PDB entry 8U6I | X-ray diffraction, 2.46 A resolution | chains A and B

== Chain A ==
Protein: Reverse transcriptase/ribonuclease H
From: Human immunodeficiency virus 1
Reference sequence: P03366 (POL_HV1B1); residues 1-554 here correspond to UniProt positions 600-1153 (UniProt number = residue number + 599)
Chain sequence (556 residues; each row starts with the number of its first residue; numbers below 1 keep their minus sign (Met-1 is residue -1)):
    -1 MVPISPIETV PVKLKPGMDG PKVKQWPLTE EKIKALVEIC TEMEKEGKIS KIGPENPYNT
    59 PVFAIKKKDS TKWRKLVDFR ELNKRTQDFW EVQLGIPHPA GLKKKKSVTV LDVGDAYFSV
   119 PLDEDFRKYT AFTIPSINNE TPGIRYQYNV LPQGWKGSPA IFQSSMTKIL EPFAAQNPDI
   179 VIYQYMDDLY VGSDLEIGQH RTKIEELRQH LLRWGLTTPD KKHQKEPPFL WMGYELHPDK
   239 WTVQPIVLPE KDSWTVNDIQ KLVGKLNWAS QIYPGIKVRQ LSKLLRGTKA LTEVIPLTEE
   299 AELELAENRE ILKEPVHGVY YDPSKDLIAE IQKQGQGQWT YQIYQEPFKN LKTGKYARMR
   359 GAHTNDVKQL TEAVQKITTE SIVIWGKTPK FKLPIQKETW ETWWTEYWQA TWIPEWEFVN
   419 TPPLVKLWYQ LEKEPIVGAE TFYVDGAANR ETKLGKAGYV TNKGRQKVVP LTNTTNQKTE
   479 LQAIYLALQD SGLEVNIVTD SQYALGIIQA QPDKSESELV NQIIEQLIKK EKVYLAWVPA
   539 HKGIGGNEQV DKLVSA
Disordered / not traced: -1 to 0, 67-68
Construct notes: expression tag (-1 to 0); engineered mutation Ala172 (Lys771 in P03366), Ala173 (Lys772 in P03366), Ser280 (Cys879 in P03366)
Metal / ion sites: Mg2+ site 1: Tyr181 (shared with Glu138(B) of chain B); Mg2+ site 2: Asp443, Glu478, Asp498
Residues lining bound ligands: VVN (N-[2-(2-{[(4R)-2-cyanoindolizin-8-yl]oxy}phenoxy)ethyl]-N-methylpropanamide): Leu100, Lys101, Lys102, Lys103, Val106, Val108, Val179, Tyr181, Tyr188, Val189, Gly190, Phe227, Trp229, Leu234, His235, Pro236, Tyr318
UniProt features mapped onto this chain:
  - region: Phe227 to His235 (RT 'primer grip')
  - motif: Trp398 to Trp414 (Tryptophan repeat motif)
  - binding site (Mg(2+)): Asp110, Asp185, Asp186, Asp443, Glu478, Asp498, Asp549
  - site: Trp401 (Essential for RT p66/p51 heterodimerization), Trp414 (Essential for RT p66/p51 heterodimerization), Phe440, Tyr441 (Cleavage)

== Chain B ==
Protein: p51 RT
From: Human immunodeficiency virus 1
Reference sequence: P03366 (POL_HV1B1); residues 1-428 here correspond to UniProt positions 600-1027 (UniProt number = residue number + 599)
Chain sequence (428 residues; each row starts with the number of its first residue):
     1 PISPIETVPV KLKPGMDGPK VKQWPLTEEK IKALVEICTE MEKEGKISKI GPENPYNTPV
    61 FAIKKKDSTK WRKLVDFREL NKRTQDFWEV QLGIPHPAGL KKKKSVTVLD VGDAYFSVPL
   121 DEDFRKYTAF TIPSINNETP GIRYQYNVLP QGWKGSPAIF QSSMTKILEP FKKQNPDIVI
   181 YQYMDDLYVG SDLEIGQHRT KIEELRQHLL RWGLTTPDKK HQKEPPFLWM GYELHPDKWT
   241 VQPIVLPEKD SWTVNDIQKL VGKLNWASQI YPGIKVRQLS KLLRGTKALT EVIPLTEEAE
   301 LELAENREIL KEPVHGVYYD PSKDLIAEIQ KQGQGQWTYQ IYQEPFKNLK TGKYARMRGA
   361 HTNDVKQLTE AVQKITTESI VIWGKTPKFK LPIQKETWET WWTEYWQATW IPEWEFVNTP
   421 PLVKLWYQ
Disordered / not traced: 1-4, 66-67, 89-94, 218-231
Construct notes: engineered mutation Ser280 (Cys879 in P03366)
Metal / ion sites: Mg2+: Glu138 (shared with Tyr181(A) of chain A)
UniProt features mapped onto this chain:
  - region: Phe227 to His235 (RT 'primer grip')
  - motif: Trp398 to Trp414 (Tryptophan repeat motif)
  - binding site (Mg(2+)): Asp110, Asp185, Asp186
  - site (Essential for RT p66/p51 heterodimerization): Trp401, Trp414

== Chain A / chain B interface ==
Pairs across the interface (109; chain A residue first):
  Val8(A) - Glu53(B)
  Pro9(A) - Glu53(B)
  Gln85(A) - Glu53(B)  hydrogen bond (side chain-backbone)
  Asp86(A) - Lys20(B)  salt bridge
  Asp86(A) - Pro55(B)
  Phe87(A) - Pro52(B)
  Phe87(A) - Glu53(B)
  Phe87(A) - Pro55(B)
  Trp88(A) - Pro52(B)  hydrogen bond (backbone-backbone)
  Trp88(A) - Asn54(B)
  Trp88(A) - Pro55(B)
  Trp88(A) - Asn57(B)
  Trp88(A) - Thr131(B)
  Trp88(A) - Arg143(B)
  Glu89(A) - Pro55(B)
  Gln91(A) - Asn137(B)
  Gln91(A) - Thr139(B)
  Gln91(A) - Pro140(B)
  Gly93(A) - Asn137(B)
  Ile94(A) - Asn137(B)
  Pro95(A) - Asn136(B)
  Pro95(A) - Asn137(B)
  His96(A) - Asn136(B)  hydrogen bond (backbone-side chain)
  Gly99(A) - Asn136(B)
  Ala158(A) - Pro52(B)
  Gln161(A) - Pro140(B)
  Ser162(A) - Pro52(B)
  Tyr181(A) - Glu138(B)
  Arg358(A) - Gln394(B)
  Arg358(A) - Glu396(B)  salt bridge
  Glu370(A) - Gln394(B)
  Gln373(A) - Glu396(B)
  Gln373(A) - Thr397(B)  hydrogen bond
  Gln373(A) - Thr400(B)  hydrogen bond
  Thr377(A) - Thr400(B)
  Ile380(A) - Pro25(B)
  Ile380(A) - Leu26(B)
  Val381(A) - Pro25(B)  hydrophobic
  Val381(A) - Ile135(B)
  Val381(A) - Asn136(B)  hydrogen bond (backbone-backbone)
  Ile382(A) - Ile135(B)
  Ile382(A) - Asn136(B)
  Trp383(A) - Ile135(B)
  Gly384(A) - Thr27(B)
  Gly384(A) - Glu28(B)  hydrogen bond (backbone-backbone)
  Gly384(A) - Ile135(B)
  Trp402(A) - Lys331(B)  hydrogen bond (backbone-side chain)
  Tyr405(A) - Lys331(B)  hydrogen bond (backbone-side chain)
  Trp406(A) - Lys331(B)
  Trp406(A) - Asn418(B)
  Trp406(A) - Thr419(B)
  Gln407(A) - Lys331(B)
  Gln407(A) - Asp364(B)
  Gln407(A) - Pro392(B)
  Gln407(A) - Ile393(B)
  Gln407(A) - Gln394(B)
  Gln407(A) - Val417(B)
  Ala408(A) - Trp337(B)  hydrophobic
  Ala408(A) - Asp364(B)
  Ala408(A) - Pro392(B)  hydrogen bond (backbone-backbone)
  Ala408(A) - Ile393(B)
  Thr409(A) - Asp364(B)
  Trp410(A) - Asn363(B)
  Trp410(A) - Val365(B)  hydrophobic
  Trp410(A) - Trp401(B)  hydrophobic
  Trp410(A) - Tyr405(B)  hydrophobic
  Pro433(A) - Asn255(B)
  Pro433(A) - Leu289(B)  hydrophobic
  Pro433(A) - Thr290(B)
  Ile434(A) - Thr290(B)
  Val435(A) - Thr290(B)
  Thr439(A) - Lys287(B)
  Thr439(A) - Ala288(B)
  Thr439(A) - Leu289(B)  hydrogen bond (side chain-backbone)
  Tyr441(A) - Gln258(B)
  Tyr441(A) - Thr286(B)
  Tyr441(A) - Lys287(B)  hydrogen bond (side chain-backbone)
  Val458(A) - Thr286(B)
  Thr459(A) - Thr286(B)
  Asn460(A) - Thr286(B)
  Asn460(A) - Lys287(B)
  Asn460(A) - Ala288(B)
  Asn494(A) - Leu289(B)
  Val496(A) - Leu289(B)  hydrophobic
  Gln500(A) - Leu422(B)
  Leu503(A) - Pro421(B)  hydrophobic
  Gln507(A) - Pro421(B)
  Tyr532(A) - Asn255(B)  hydrogen bond
  Tyr532(A) - Lys259(B)
  Tyr532(A) - Leu289(B)  hydrophobic
  Ala534(A) - Asn255(B)
  Ala534(A) - Lys259(B)
  Trp535(A) - Lys259(B)
  Trp535(A) - Leu422(B)  hydrophobic
  Trp535(A) - Trp426(B)  hydrophobic
  Val536(A) - Gln258(B)
  Pro537(A) - Gly262(B)
  Pro537(A) - Asn265(B)
  Lys540(A) - Asn265(B)  hydrogen bond
  Ile542(A) - Val261(B)  hydrophobic
  Ile542(A) - Ser280(B)
  Ile542(A) - Leu283(B)
  Ile542(A) - Arg284(B)
  Gly543(A) - Leu283(B)
  Gly543(A) - Gly285(B)
  Gly544(A) - Gly285(B)  hydrogen bond (backbone-backbone)
  Gly544(A) - Thr286(B)
  Gln547(A) - Gly285(B)  hydrogen bond (side chain-backbone)
  Gln547(A) - Thr286(B)
Also at the interface, not in a pair above, chain A (65 interface residues in all): Lys11, Leu100, Lys101, Ile159, Gln182, Thr376, Thr403, Gly436, Gly541
Also at the interface, not in a pair above, chain B (57 interface residues in all): Tyr56, Lys126, Val254, Val276, Leu368

== In short ==
Chain A and chain B form an interface of 65 and 57 residues respectively, with 16 hydrogen bonds and 2 salt
bridges. Polar pairs include Asp86(A)-Lys20(B), Arg358(A)-Glu396(B) and Gln85(A)-Glu53(B). Chain A binds
compound VVN.
Here chain A is Reverse transcriptase/ribonuclease H and chain B is p51 RT, both from Human immunodeficiency
virus 1. Entry 8U6I (Crystal Structure of HIV-1 Reverse Transcriptase in Complex with
N-(2-(2-((2-cyanoindolizin-8-yl)oxy)phenoxy)ethyl)-N-methylacrylamide (JLJ745), a non-nucleoside inhibitor)
was determined by X-ray diffraction (same publication as 8U69, 8U6A, 8U6B, 8U6C, 8U6D, 8U6E and 14 further
entries).
